PDB entry 3K92 | X-ray diffraction, 2.30 A resolution | chains C and E of the 6 polymer chains in the assembly

== Chain C (and E) ==
Molecule: NAD-specific glutamate dehydrogenase
Source organism: Bacillus subtilis
Notes: EC 1.4.1.2; chain E of this document is another copy of the same molecule, construct and numbering; everything in this record applies to it too
UniProt: P39633 (DHE2_BACSU); residue numbers follow UniProt; this construct covers 1-424
Sequence (424 residues; numbered 1 to 424; the number before each row is that of its first residue):
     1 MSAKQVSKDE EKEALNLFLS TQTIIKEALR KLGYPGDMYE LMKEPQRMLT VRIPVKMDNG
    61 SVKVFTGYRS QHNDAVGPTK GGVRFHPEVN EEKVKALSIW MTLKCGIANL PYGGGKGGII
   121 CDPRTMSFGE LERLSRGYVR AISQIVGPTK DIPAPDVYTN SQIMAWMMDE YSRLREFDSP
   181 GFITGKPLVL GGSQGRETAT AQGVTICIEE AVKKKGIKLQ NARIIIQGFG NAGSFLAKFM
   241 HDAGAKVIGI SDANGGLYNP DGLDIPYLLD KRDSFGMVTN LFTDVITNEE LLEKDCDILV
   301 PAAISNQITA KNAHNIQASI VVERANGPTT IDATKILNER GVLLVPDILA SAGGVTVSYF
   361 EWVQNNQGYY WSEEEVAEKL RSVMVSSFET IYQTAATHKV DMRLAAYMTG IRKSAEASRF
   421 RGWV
Disordered / not traced: 1-15 (chain E: 1-11, 270-286)
Differences from the reference sequence: engineered mutation K93 (Glu in P39633)
Curated features (UniProtKB/Swiss-Prot):
  - active site: K116 (Proton donor)
  - binding site (substrate): K80, K104, S358
  - binding site (NAD(+)): T200, N231
  - site: D156 (Important for catalysis)
  - mutagenesis: E27 (E27F: Increase of thermostability 8 degrees Celsius higher than that of the wild-type), D122 (D122N: Unable to control gltAB expression via an inhibitory interactions with the transcriptional regulator GltC. Reduces the affinity for glutamate and ammonium), Q144 (Q144R: Increase of thermostability 20 degrees Celsius higher than that of the wild-type), Y158 (Y158H: Reduces the affinity for glutamate and ammonium), S234 (S234R: Reduces the affinity for glutamate and ammonium)

== Interface between chain C and chain E ==
Contacting residue pairs - 16 pairs, chain C then chain E:
  R136(C) with R140(E)
  R140(C) with R136(E); R140(E); E170(E), salt bridge; R173(E), hydrogen bond (backbone-side chain)
  S143(C) with E176(E), hydrogen bond
  Q144(C) with E176(E), hydrogen bond (backbone-side chain)
  E170(C) with R140(E), salt bridge
  R173(C) with R140(E); L174(E)
  L174(C) with R173(E); L174(E)
  R175(C) with E176(E), salt bridge
  E176(C) with S143(E), hydrogen bond; Q144(E), hydrogen bond (side chain-backbone); R175(E), salt bridge
Other interface residues (no listed pair), chain C (11 interface residues in all): A141, D169
Other interface residues (no listed pair), chain E (10 interface residues in all): D169

== Summary ==
11 residues of chain C and 10 residues of chain E are in contact, with 5 hydrogen bonds and 4 salt bridges.
Polar pairs include R140(C)-E170(E), R175(C)-E176(E) and R140(C)-R173(E).
Both chains are NAD-specific glutamate dehydrogenase (Bacillus subtilis). Entry 3K92 (Crystal structure of a
E93K mutant of the majour Bacillus subtilis glutamate dehydrogenase RocG) was determined by X-ray diffraction
(same publication as 3K8Z).
